PDB entry 8H3V | electron microscopy, 4.50 A resolution (low resolution: residue-level contacts below are approximate; hydrogen-bond / salt-bridge calls are withheld) | chains 1 and V of the 15 polymer chains in the assembly

[Chain 1]
Molecule: 125-nt DNA strand
Sequence (125 nucleotides; each row starts with the number of its first residue):
     1 GTTAAGTGTAATGCAAAAAACGCATATTCTCTATGCAAAAAACGCATTAA
    51 TACGAGAATTTTGTAGCTACTTATACAAAATTCAGGAAAATTTTTCTGTA
   101 TAATGGGAGCTGTCACGGATGCAGG
Disordered / not traced: 1-11, 124-125

[Chain V]
Molecule: NtcB
UniProt: Q9L3R4 (Q9L3R4_NOSS1); residues 1-312 here = UniProt positions 1-312
Sequence (312 residues; row label = number of the first residue in the row):
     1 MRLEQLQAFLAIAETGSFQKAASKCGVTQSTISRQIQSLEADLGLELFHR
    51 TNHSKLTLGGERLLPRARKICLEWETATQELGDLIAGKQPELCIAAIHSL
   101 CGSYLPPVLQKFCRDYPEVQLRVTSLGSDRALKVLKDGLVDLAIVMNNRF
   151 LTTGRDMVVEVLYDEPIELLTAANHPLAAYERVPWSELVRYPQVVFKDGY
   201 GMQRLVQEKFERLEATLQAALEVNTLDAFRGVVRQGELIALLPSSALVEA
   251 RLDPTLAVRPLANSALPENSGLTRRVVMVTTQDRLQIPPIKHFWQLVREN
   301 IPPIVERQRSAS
Disordered / not traced: 305-312
What the authors report for this chain:
  - binding site for the 125-nt DNA strand (chain 1): Arg34, His53
  - mutagenesis - R34A/H53A: abolished binding to the 125-nt DNA strand (chain 1)

[Chain 1 / chain V interface]
Pairs across the interface (11; chain 1 residue first):
  DT12(1) with Ser17(V); Phe18(V); Gln19(V); Ser30(V); Ser33(V); Phe48(V)
  DG13(1) with Ser33(V); Gln37(V)
  DC14(1) with Arg34(V)
  DA15(1) with Arg34(V)
  DA16(1) with Arg34(V)
Interface residues without a listed pair, chain V (9 interface residues in all): Thr31

[In short]
Chain 1 and chain V form an interface of 5 and 9 residues respectively. From the paper: a binding site for the
125-nt DNA strand (chain 1) at Arg34(V) and His53(V); R34A/H53A of chain V abolish binding to the 125-nt DNA
strand (chain 1).
Chain 1 is a 125-nt DNA strand and chain V is NtcB; the structure, Cryo-EM structure of the full transcription
activation complex NtcA-NtcB-TAC, was determined by electron microscopy (same publication as 8H3Z and 8H40).
